PDB entry 8JQO | X-ray diffraction, 1.60 A resolution | chains A and D

[Chain A (and D)]
Name: 4-hydroxybenzoate 3-monooxygenase (NAD(P)H)
Organism: Xylophilus ampelinus
Notes: chain D of this document is another copy of the same molecule, construct and numbering; everything in this record applies to it too
UniProt: A0A978C2P2 (A0A978C2P2_9BURK); residues 2-391 here correspond to UniProt positions 5-394 (UniProt number = residue number + 3)
Amino-acid sequence (411 residues; numbered -19 to 391; the number before each row is that of its first residue; numbers below 1 keep their minus sign (Met-19 is residue -19)):
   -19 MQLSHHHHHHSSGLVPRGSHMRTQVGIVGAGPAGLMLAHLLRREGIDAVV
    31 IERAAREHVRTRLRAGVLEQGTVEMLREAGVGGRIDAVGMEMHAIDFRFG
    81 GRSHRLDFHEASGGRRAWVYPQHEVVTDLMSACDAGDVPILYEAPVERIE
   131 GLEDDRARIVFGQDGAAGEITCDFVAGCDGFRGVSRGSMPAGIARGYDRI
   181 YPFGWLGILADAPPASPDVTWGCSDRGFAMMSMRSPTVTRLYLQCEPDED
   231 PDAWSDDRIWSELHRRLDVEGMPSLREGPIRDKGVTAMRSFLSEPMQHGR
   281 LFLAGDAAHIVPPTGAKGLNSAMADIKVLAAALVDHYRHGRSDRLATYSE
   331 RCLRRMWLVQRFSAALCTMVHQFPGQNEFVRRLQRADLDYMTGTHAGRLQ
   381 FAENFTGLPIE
Disordered / not traced: -19 to 0 (chain D: -19 to 2, 20-45, 59-70, 100-129, 141-151, 171)
Differences from the reference sequence: initiating methionine (-19); expression tag (-18 to 1)
Ion coordination: Ca2+: Asp134, Asp237 (shared with Asp230(D) of chain D)
Ligand contacts: FAD (flavin-adenine dinucleotide): Val8, Gly9, Ala10, Gly11, Pro12, Ala13, Gly14, Ile31, Glu32, Arg33, Ala34, Val39, Arg42, Arg44, Ala45, Gly46, Val47, Gln102, Ala124, Pro125, Val126, Cys158, Asp159, Gly160, Arg162, Gly163, Val164, Tyr222, Ala284, Gly285, Asp286, Ala296, Lys297, Gly298, Leu299, Asn300, Ala302
Reported in the primary citation:
  - binding site for imidazole: Val199, Trp201, Met210, Thr294, Phe385
  - conformationally variable residues (loop rearrangement, side-chain flip): Arg214, Thr294 to Gly295
  - mutagenesis - V199A: abolished catalytic activity on PCA
  - mutagenesis - V199A, W201A, M210A: abolished catalytic activity on pHBA
  - mutagenesis - V199L, W201A, M210A, M210L, S212A, R214K, Y222A, C347T (20-fold), F385Y: decreased catalytic activity on PCA
  - mutagenesis - R214A: abolished expression
  - mutagenesis - V199L, M210L: unchanged catalytic activity on pHBA
  - specificity-determining residues: Val199, Met210, Cys347, Phe385
  - mutagenesis - W201Y, C347T (2-fold), F385Y: increased catalytic activity on pHBA
  - mutagenesis - W201Y: increased catalytic activity on PCA
  - mutagenesis - S212A, R214K, Y222A: decreased catalytic activity on pHBA

[Interface between chain A and chain D]
Residue-residue contacts (50):
  Arg175(A) - Glu358(D)  salt bridge
  Tyr177(A) - Glu358(D)
  Tyr177(A) - Arg362(D)
  Asp178(A) - Asn357(D)  hydrogen bond (backbone-side chain)
  Asp178(A) - Phe359(D)
  Arg179(A) - Asn357(D)
  Arg179(A) - Val360(D)
  Tyr181(A) - Phe359(D)
  Ser270(A) - Phe359(D)
  Trp337(A) - Phe359(D)  hydrophobic
  Trp337(A) - Arg362(D)
  Trp337(A) - Leu363(D)  hydrophobic
  Trp337(A) - Ala366(D)
  Leu338(A) - Ala366(D)
  Gln340(A) - Phe359(D)
  Arg341(A) - Leu363(D)
  Arg341(A) - Ala366(D)
  Arg341(A) - Asp367(D)  salt bridge
  Arg341(A) - Tyr370(D)
  Ala344(A) - Leu363(D)  hydrophobic
  Asn357(A) - Asp178(D)  hydrogen bond (side chain-backbone)
  Asn357(A) - Arg179(D)
  Glu358(A) - Arg175(D)  salt bridge
  Glu358(A) - Tyr177(D)
  Phe359(A) - Tyr177(D)
  Phe359(A) - Asp178(D)
  Phe359(A) - Arg179(D)
  Phe359(A) - Ser270(D)
  Phe359(A) - Trp337(D)  hydrophobic
  Phe359(A) - Gln340(D)
  Val360(A) - Arg179(D)
  Arg362(A) - Trp337(D)
  Leu363(A) - Trp337(D)  hydrophobic
  Leu363(A) - Arg341(D)
  Leu363(A) - Ala344(D)  hydrophobic
  Ala366(A) - Trp337(D)
  Ala366(A) - Leu338(D)
  Ala366(A) - Arg341(D)
  Asp367(A) - Arg341(D)  salt bridge
  Tyr370(A) - Arg341(D)
  Tyr370(A) - Gln380(D)
  Tyr370(A) - Asn384(D)  hydrogen bond
  His375(A) - Leu379(D)
  Ala376(A) - Leu379(D)  hydrophobic
  Ala376(A) - Glu383(D)
  Leu379(A) - Ala376(D)  hydrophobic
  Gln380(A) - Tyr370(D)
  Gln380(A) - Gln380(D)
  Glu383(A) - Ala376(D)
  Asn384(A) - Tyr370(D)  hydrogen bond
Other interface residues (no listed pair), chain D (26 interface residues in all): Tyr181, His375

[Summary]
Chain A and chain D each contribute 26 residues to their interface, with 4 hydrogen bonds and 4 salt bridges.
Polar pairs include Arg175(A)-Glu358(D), Arg341(A)-Asp367(D) and Asp178(A)-Asn357(D). The paper reports a
binding site for imidazole at Val199(A), Trp201(A) and Met210(A) among others; V199L, W201A and M210A of chain
A, among others, reduce catalytic activity on PCA; 12 substitutions were tested in all.
Chain A and chain D are both 4-hydroxybenzoate 3-monooxygenase (NAD(P)H) (Xylophilus ampelinus); the
structure, Protocatecuate hydroxylase from Xylophilus ampelinus complexed with imidazole, was determined by
X-ray diffraction (same publication as 8JQQ).
